PDB entry 4C5L | X-ray diffraction, 1.85 A resolution | chains A and D

== Chain A (and D) ==
Protein: Phosphomethylpyrimidine kinase
Organism: Staphylococcus aureus SUBSP. aureus MU50
Notes: EC 2.7.1.35; chain D of this document is another copy of the same molecule, construct and numbering; everything in this record applies to it too
UniProt: Q99W31 (Q99W31_STAAM); residue numbers follow UniProt; this construct covers 2-276
Chain sequence (276 residues; numbered 1 to 276; the number before each row is that of its first residue):
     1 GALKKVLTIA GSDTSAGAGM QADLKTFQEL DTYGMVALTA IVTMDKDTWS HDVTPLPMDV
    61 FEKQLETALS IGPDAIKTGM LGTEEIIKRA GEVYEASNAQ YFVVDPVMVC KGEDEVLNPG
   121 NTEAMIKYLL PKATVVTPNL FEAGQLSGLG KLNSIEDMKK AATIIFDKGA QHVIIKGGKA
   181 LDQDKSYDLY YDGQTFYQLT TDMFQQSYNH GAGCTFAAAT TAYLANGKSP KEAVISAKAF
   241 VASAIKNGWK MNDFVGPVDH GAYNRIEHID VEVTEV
Disordered / not traced: 114-117, 179-184, 205-206 (chain D: 113-117, 206-207)
Sequence notes: expression tag (1)
Covalently attached groups: 4,5-bis(hydroxymethyl)-2-methyl-pyridin-3-ol (UEG) linked to C110
Residues lining bound ligands: 4,5-bis(hydroxymethyl)-2-methyl-pyridin-3-ol (UEG): G11, S12, D13, A18, G19, V42, H51, M80, V107, V109, K111, H210, C214

== How chain A and chain D interact ==
Contacting residue pairs (74; chain A residue first):
  L3(A) with D259(D); R265(D)
  K5(A) with W249(D)
  T14(A) with Q64(D); T67(D)
  S15(A) with Y33(D), hydrogen bond (backbone-side chain); I71(D)
  A16(A) with Y33(D), hydrogen bond (backbone-side chain); G34(D); M35(D), hydrophobic
  G17(A) with Y33(D), hydrogen bond (backbone-side chain)
  M20(A) with M20(D), hydrophobic
  Q21(A) with V36(D)
  K25(A) with Q28(D); Y33(D); G34(D), hydrogen bond (side chain-backbone)
  Q28(A) with K25(D); E29(D), hydrogen bond; G261(D)
  E29(A) with Q28(D), hydrogen bond
  D31(A) with R265(D), salt bridge
  Y33(A) with S15(D), hydrogen bond (side chain-backbone); A16(D); G17(D), hydrogen bond (side chain-backbone); K25(D); W249(D), hydrophobic; M251(D); P257(D)
  G34(A) with A16(D); K25(D), hydrogen bond (backbone-side chain)
  M35(A) with A16(D), hydrophobic
  V36(A) with Q21(D)
  L38(A) with S12(D); L38(D), hydrophobic
  I41(A) with L38(D), hydrophobic; L56(D), hydrophobic; V60(D), hydrophobic; Q64(D)
  T43(A) with K63(D); Q64(D); T67(D)
  M44(A) with T67(D), hydrogen bond (backbone-side chain)
  D45(A) with E66(D)
  K46(A) with E66(D), hydrogen bond (backbone-side chain); S70(D)
  W49(A) with T67(D); S70(D)
  D52(A) with K63(D), salt bridge
  T54(A) with V60(D)
  L56(A) with I41(D), hydrophobic; L56(D), hydrophobic
  V60(A) with I41(D), hydrophobic; T54(D)
  K63(A) with T43(D); D52(D), salt bridge
  Q64(A) with T14(D); I41(D); T43(D)
  E66(A) with D45(D); K46(D), hydrogen bond (side chain-backbone)
  T67(A) with T14(D); T43(D); M44(D), hydrogen bond (side chain-backbone); W49(D)
  S70(A) with K46(D); W49(D)
  I71(A) with S15(D); M251(D), hydrophobic
  W249(A) with Y33(D), hydrophobic
  M251(A) with Y33(D); I71(D), hydrophobic
  P257(A) with Y33(D)
  G261(A) with Q28(D)
  R265(A) with D31(D), salt bridge
Also at the interface, not in a pair above, chain A (43 interface residues in all): S12, L24, A68, D259, H260
Also at the interface, not in a pair above, chain D (43 interface residues in all): L3, K5, L24, A68, H260

== Overview ==
Chain A and chain D each contribute 43 residues to their interface; the contacts include 13 hydrogen bonds and
4 salt bridges. Polar contacts include D31(A)-R265(D), D52(A)-K63(D) and S15(A)-Y33(D). Covalently linked
4,5-bis(hydroxymethyl)-2-methyl-pyridin-3-ol: at C110(A).
Both chains are Phosphomethylpyrimidine kinase (Staphylococcus aureus SUBSP. aureus MU50). Entry 4C5L
(Structure of the pyridoxal kinase from Staphylococcus aureus in complex with pyridoxal) was determined by
X-ray diffraction, deposited together with 4C5J, 4C5K, 4C5M and 4C5N.
